PDB entry 6KKZ | X-ray diffraction, 0.90 A resolution | chain A

Chain A:
Molecule: Green fluorescent protein
From: Aequorea victoria
UniProt: P42212 (GFP_AEQVI); aligned to UniProt positions 2-231 over residues 2-231
Chain sequence (228 residues; each row starts with the number of its first residue; note: 2 numbers in that range are skipped by the numbering (no residue carries them; nothing is unmodelled there)):
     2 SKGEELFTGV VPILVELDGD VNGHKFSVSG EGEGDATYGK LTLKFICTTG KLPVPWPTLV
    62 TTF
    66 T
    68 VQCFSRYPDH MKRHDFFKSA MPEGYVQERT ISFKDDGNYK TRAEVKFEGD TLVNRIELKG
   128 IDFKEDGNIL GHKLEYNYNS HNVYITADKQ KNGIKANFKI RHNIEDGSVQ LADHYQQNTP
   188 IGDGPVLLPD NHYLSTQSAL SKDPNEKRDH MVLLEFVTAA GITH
Construct notes: chromophore (66, 66, 66); engineered mutation S99 (Phe in P42212), T153 (Met in P42212), A163 (Val in P42212)
Modified positions: T66 (chromophore; CRO)
Covalently attached groups: covalent link F64-T66; covalent link T66-V68
Reported in the primary citation:
  - contacts within the chain: T66-R96 (hydrogen bond), T66-N146, H148-R168 (hydrogen bond), T66-H148, T66-T203 (hydrogen bond)

Overview:
From the paper: contacts within the chain involving R96, T66 and N146 among others.
Chain A is Green fluorescent protein (Aequorea victoria); the structure, Crystal structure of the
S65T/F99S/M153T/V163A variant of perdeuterated GFP at pD 8.5, was determined by X-ray diffraction together
with 6KL0 and 6KL1 from the same study.
